PDB entry 1AIB | X-ray diffraction, 2.80 A resolution | chains A and B

Chain A (and B):
Name: Aspartate aminotransferase
Organism: Escherichia coli
Notes: EC 2.6.1.1; chain B of this document is another copy of the same molecule, construct and numbering; everything in this record applies to it too
UniProt: P00509 (AAT_ECOLI); the construct has insertions or renumbered stretches relative to UniProt, so the offset changes along the chain: 5-64 = UniProt 1-60; 66-126 = UniProt 61-121; 133-152 = UniProt 123-142; 154-231 = UniProt 143-220; 2 more segments
Sequence (396 residues; row label = number of the first residue in the row; note: 9 numbers in that range are skipped by the numbering (no residue carries them; nothing is unmodelled there)):
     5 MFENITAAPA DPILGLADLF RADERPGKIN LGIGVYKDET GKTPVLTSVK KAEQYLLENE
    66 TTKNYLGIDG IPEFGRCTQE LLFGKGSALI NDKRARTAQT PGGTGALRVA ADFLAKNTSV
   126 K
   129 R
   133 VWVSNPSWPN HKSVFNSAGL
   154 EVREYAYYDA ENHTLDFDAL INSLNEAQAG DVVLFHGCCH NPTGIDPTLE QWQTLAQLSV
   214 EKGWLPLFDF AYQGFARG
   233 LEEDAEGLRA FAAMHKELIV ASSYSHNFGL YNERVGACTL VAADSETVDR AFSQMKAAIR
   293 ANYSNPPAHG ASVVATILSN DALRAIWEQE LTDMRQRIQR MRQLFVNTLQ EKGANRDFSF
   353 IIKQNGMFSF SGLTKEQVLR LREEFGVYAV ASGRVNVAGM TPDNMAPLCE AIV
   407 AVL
Construct notes: engineered mutation H258 (Lys246 in P00509)
UniProt features mapped onto this chain:
  - binding site (L-aspartate): G38, W140, N194, R386
Ligand contacts:
  - 2-oxoglutaric acid (AKG), molecule 1: I17, L18, G38, W140, N194, Y225, F360, R386
  - 2-oxoglutaric acid (AKG), molecule 2: Y70, R292, S296, N297
  - 4'-deoxy-4'-aminopyridoxal-5'-phosphate (PMP): G107, G108, T109, L112, W140, H143, H189, N194, D222, A224, Y225, S255, S257, H258, R266, V267

Interface between chain A and chain B:
Pairs across the interface (146; chain A residue first):
  M5(A) with T123(B), hydrogen bond (backbone-side chain); V125(B), hydrophobic; G183(B); L218(B), hydrophobic; E249(B), hydrogen bond (backbone-side chain)
  F6(A) with F118(B), hydrophobic; L218(B), hydrophobic; E249(B), hydrogen bond (backbone-side chain); I251(B), hydrophobic; L272(B), hydrophobic; T279(B)
  E7(A) with E249(B); R282(B), hydrogen bond (backbone-side chain)
  I9(A) with F118(B), hydrophobic; N122(B); R282(B), hydrogen bond (backbone-side chain)
  T10(A) with Q286(B), hydrogen bond (backbone-side chain)
  A11(A) with R282(B); S285(B), hydrogen bond (backbone-side chain)
  A12(A) with S285(B); Q286(B)
  D15(A) with R292(B), salt bridge
  L18(A) with I73(B), hydrophobic; R292(B)
  V39(A) with N69(B); Y70(B), hydrophobic
  T47(A) with T66(B); T67(B), hydrogen bond (backbone-side chain)
  P48(A) with T66(B)
  V49(A) with T66(B); T67(B)
  K54(A) with L61(B), hydrogen bond (side chain-backbone); E64(B), salt bridge
  E57(A) with K68(B), salt bridge
  Q58(A) with Q58(B); L61(B)
  L61(A) with K54(B), hydrogen bond (backbone-side chain); Q58(B); L61(B), hydrophobic
  E64(A) with V49(B); K54(B), salt bridge; E57(B)
  T66(A) with P48(B); V49(B)
  T67(A) with T47(B), hydrogen bond (side chain-backbone); V49(B)
  K68(A) with V53(B); E57(B), salt bridge; G261(B); L262(B); Y263(B); N264(B), hydrogen bond (backbone-backbone); E265(B), salt bridge
  N69(A) with V39(B); Y263(B); N264(B), hydrogen bond (backbone-side chain)
  Y70(A) with V39(B), hydrophobic; H258(B); Y263(B), hydrophobic; N264(B); R266(B)
  L71(A) with N264(B)
  I73(A) with L18(B), hydrophobic
  P106(A) with Y295(B)
  T109(A) with N294(B); S296(B)
  G110(A) with N294(B)
  R113(A) with R113(B); D117(B), salt bridge; A293(B), hydrogen bond (side chain-backbone); N294(B)
  F118(A) with F6(B), hydrophobic; I9(B), hydrophobic
  L119(A) with F6(B), hydrophobic
  K121(A) with S149(B)
  N122(A) with I9(B)
  T123(A) with M5(B)
  S124(A) with M5(B)
  N142(A) with R292(B), hydrogen bond (side chain-backbone)
  S145(A) with A293(B)
  V146(A) with A293(B)
  S149(A) with K121(B); A293(B)
  G183(A) with M5(B)
  L218(A) with M5(B), hydrophobic
  E249(A) with M5(B), hydrogen bond (side chain-backbone); F6(B), hydrogen bond (side chain-backbone); E7(B)
  I251(A) with F6(B), hydrophobic
  H258(A) with Y70(B)
  G261(A) with K68(B)
  L262(A) with K68(B)
  Y263(A) with K68(B); Y70(B), hydrophobic
  N264(A) with K68(B), hydrogen bond (backbone-backbone); N69(B), hydrogen bond (side chain-backbone); Y70(B); L71(B); P298(B); P299(B); A300(B), hydrogen bond (backbone-backbone)
  E265(A) with K68(B), salt bridge; P299(B); H301(B), hydrogen bond (side chain-backbone)
  R266(A) with Y70(B); Y295(B), hydrogen bond (side chain-backbone); S296(B); N297(B), hydrogen bond; P298(B); P299(B)
  L272(A) with F6(B), hydrophobic
  T279(A) with F6(B)
  R282(A) with E7(B), hydrogen bond (side chain-backbone); I9(B), hydrogen bond (side chain-backbone); A11(B)
  S285(A) with A11(B), hydrogen bond (side chain-backbone); A12(B)
  Q286(A) with I9(B); T10(B), hydrogen bond (side chain-backbone); A11(B); A12(B)
  R292(A) with D15(B), salt bridge; L18(B); N142(B), hydrogen bond (backbone-side chain)
  A293(A) with R113(B), hydrogen bond (backbone-side chain); S145(B); V146(B); S149(B)
  N294(A) with T109(B); G110(B); R113(B); N294(B), hydrogen bond
  Y295(A) with P106(B); R266(B), hydrogen bond (backbone-side chain)
  S296(A) with T109(B); R266(B)
  N297(A) with R266(B), hydrogen bond
  P298(A) with N264(B); R266(B)
  P299(A) with N264(B); E265(B); R266(B); P299(B), hydrophobic
  A300(A) with N264(B), hydrogen bond (backbone-backbone)
  H301(A) with E265(B), hydrogen bond (backbone-side chain); H301(B)
Other interface residues (no listed pair), chain A (73 interface residues in all): V53, L60, D117, V125, W140, S257, V273, A283
Other interface residues (no listed pair), chain B (73 interface residues in all): L60, L119, S124, W140, S257, V273, A283

In short:
The chain A/chain B interface involves 73 residues from each chain, with 34 hydrogen bonds and 9 salt bridges.
Polar contacts include D15(A)-R292(B), K54(A)-E64(B) and E57(A)-K68(B). Ligands of chain A:
4'-deoxy-4'-aminopyridoxal-5'-phosphate and 2-oxoglutaric acid. Curated annotation (UniProt) lists 4
L-aspartate-binding residues on chain A.
Both chains are Aspartate aminotransferase (Escherichia coli). Entry 1AIB (Structural basis for the catalytic
activity of aspartate aminotransferase K258H lacking the pyridoxal-5'-phosphate binding lysine residue) was
determined by X-ray diffraction (same publication as 1AIA, 1AIC, 1AKA, 1AKB and 1AKC).
